PDB entry 9FE0 | X-ray diffraction, 2.20 A resolution | chains A and B of the 4 polymer chains in the assembly

== Chain A ==
Name: NADH-quinone oxidoreductase subunit E
Source organism: Aquifex aeolicus VF5
Notes: EC 7.1.1.-
Reference sequence: O66842 (NUOE_AQUAE); residue numbers follow UniProt; this construct covers 1-160
Chain sequence (160 residues; each row starts with the number of its first residue):
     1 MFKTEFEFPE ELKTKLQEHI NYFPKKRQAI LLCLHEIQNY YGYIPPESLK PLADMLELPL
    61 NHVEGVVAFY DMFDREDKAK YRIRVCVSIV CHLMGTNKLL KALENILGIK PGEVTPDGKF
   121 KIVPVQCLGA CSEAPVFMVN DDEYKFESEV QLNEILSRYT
Unresolved in the structure: 1-4
Ion coordination: 2Fe-2S cluster Fe: Cys86, Cys91, Cys127, Cys131
Small-molecule neighbours: 2Fe-2S cluster (FES): Cys86, Ser88, Ile89, Val90, Cys91, Cys127, Leu128, Gly129, Ala130, Cys131, Val136
UniProt features mapped onto this chain:
  - binding site ([2Fe-2S] cluster): Cys86, Cys91, Cys127, Cys131

== Chain B ==
Name: NADH-quinone oxidoreductase subunit F
Source organism: Aquifex aeolicus VF5
Reference sequence: O66841 (NUOF_AQUAE); residue numbers follow UniProt; this construct covers 1-426
Chain sequence (434 residues; each row starts with the number of its first residue):
     1 MRSYPAIPRI YAETTLNMLL KRAKKPRVHS IDEYLKDGGY QALEKALNMS PEEIIDWVDK
    61 STLRGGGGAG FPTGKKWKFA VQNPGPRYFI CNADESEPGT FKDRIIIERD PHLLIEGIII
   121 SSYAIGANEA YIYIRGEYPA GYYILRDAIE EAKKKGFLGK NILGSGFDLE IYVARGAGAY
   181 ICGEETALIE SLEGKRGHPR LKPPYPVQKG LWGKPTVVNN VETIANVPFI ISMGWEEYRY
   241 IGPSDYAGPK LFPVSGKVKK PGVYELPMNT TLREVIFKYA GGTLGNKKVK AVFSGALDCF
   301 SSEELDIPMD YSPLGFGGTG TVIVLTEEDD IVEAALKIAE FYEHETCGQC TPCRVGCYEQ
   361 ANLLEKIYKG EATEQDWEGF DFVNRNIQPT SICGLGAVAG RLIRQTLEKF PEEWEKYRKK
   421 SASLPLAGHH HHHH
Unresolved in the structure: 1-2, 419-434
Differences from the reference sequence: engineered mutation Gly66 (Arg in O66841); expression tag (427-434)
Ion coordination: Na+ site 1: Asp94, Ala179; Na+ site 2 near Glu108 (its only coordinating residue here); 4Fe-4S cluster Fe: Cys347, Cys350, Cys353, Cys393
Small-molecule neighbours:
  - FNR (1-deoxy-1-(7,8-dimethyl-2,4-dioxo-3,4-dihydro-2H-benzo[g]pteridin-1-id-10(5h)-yl)-5-O-phosphonato-D-ribitol): Gly65, Gly66, Gly67, Gly68, Phe71, Lys76, Asn92, Asp94, Glu95, Ser96, Tyr180, Ile181, Gly183, Glu184, Glu185, Val218, Asn219, Asn220, Thr223, Gly394, Leu395
  - NAD (nicotinamide-adenine-dinucleotide): Gly67, Gly68, Ala69, Phe71, Lys76, Phe79, Glu95, Ser96, Glu97, Thr100, Tyr180, Glu185, Lys202, Tyr205, Pro206, Val207, Val218, Leu297, Thr319
  - 4Fe-4S cluster (SF4): Ile181, Pro199, Thr346, Cys347, Gly348, Gln349, Cys350, Cys353, Ser391, Ile392, Cys393, Leu395, Gly396
UniProt features mapped onto this chain:
  - binding site (NAD(+)): Gly65, Gly67 to Gly74
  - binding site (FMN): Gly176 to Thr223
  - binding site ([4Fe-4S] cluster): Cys347, Cys350, Cys353, Cys393

== Interface between chain A and chain B ==
Residue-residue contacts - 97 pairs, chain A then chain B:
  Tyr22(A) with Arg146(B); Ile171(B); Tyr172(B); Val173(B), hydrogen bond (side chain-backbone)
  Phe23(A) with Tyr131(B), hydrophobic; Tyr172(B), hydrophobic; Val173(B); Ala174(B), hydrophobic
  Pro24(A) with Glu129(B); Tyr131(B); Tyr172(B)
  Lys25(A) with Trp212(B)
  Arg27(A) with Glu193(B); Gly194(B); Trp212(B)
  Gln28(A) with Tyr131(B); Leu192(B), hydrogen bond (side chain-backbone); Trp212(B)
  Ile30(A) with Gly194(B)
  Leu31(A) with Arg175(B); Ser191(B)
  Leu32(A) with Tyr142(B); Arg175(B)
  His35(A) with Arg175(B); Gly176(B), hydrogen bond (side chain-backbone); Ala177(B)
  His62(A) with Gly194(B)
  Gly65(A) with Arg196(B)
  Phe69(A) with Ala179(B), hydrophobic; Ile181(B), hydrophobic; Arg196(B); Gly197(B); His198(B)
  Tyr70(A) with Ala177(B); Cys182(B), hydrophobic; Ser191(B), hydrogen bond; Lys195(B), hydrogen bond (side chain-backbone); Arg196(B); Gly197(B)
  Asp71(A) with Ala177(B), hydrogen bond (backbone-backbone); Gly178(B)
  Met72(A) with Gly136(B); Glu137(B); Ala177(B), hydrogen bond (backbone-backbone); Gly178(B)
  Phe73(A) with Ala177(B), hydrophobic
  Val87(A) with Lys337(B)
  Ile89(A) with Pro98(B), hydrophobic; Phe293(B), hydrophobic; Ala334(B); Lys337(B)
  Val90(A) with Ser255(B); Gly256(B); Ile323(B), hydrophobic
  His92(A) with Glu333(B), salt bridge; Lys337(B)
  Leu93(A) with Lys257(B); Asp329(B)
  Met94(A) with Gly256(B); Lys257(B); Leu284(B), hydrophobic
  Gln126(A) with Phe341(B); His344(B); Glu345(B)
  Cys127(A) with Pro98(B), hydrophobic; Gly99(B); Arg135(B), hydrogen bond (backbone-side chain)
  Leu128(A) with Arg104(B); Arg135(B); Glu137(B); Tyr138(B)
  Gly129(A) with Thr100(B); Phe101(B); Arg104(B), hydrogen bond (backbone-side chain); Arg135(B); Tyr138(B)
  Ala130(A) with Arg104(B)
  Cys131(A) with Gly99(B), hydrogen bond (side chain-backbone); Phe101(B); Ser255(B)
  Ser132(A) with Ile10(B); Phe101(B); Pro261(B); Gly262(B)
  Glu133(A) with Pro8(B); Ile10(B)
  Met138(A) with Glu137(B); Pro139(B), hydrophobic
  Asp141(A) with Pro5(B); Pro139(B); Tyr143(B)
  Asp142(A) with Pro5(B); Ala6(B), hydrogen bond (side chain-backbone)
  Glu143(A) with Ala6(B), hydrogen bond (backbone-backbone); Ile7(B); Pro8(B); Arg104(B), salt bridge
Also at the interface, not in a pair above, chain A (38 interface residues in all): Val66, Ser88, Tyr144
Also at the interface, not in a pair above, chain B (66 interface residues in all): Arg9, Tyr11, Ser96, Glu97, Tyr133, Val254, Val324, Leu325, Ile338, Glu340, Cys347

== Overview ==
38 residues of chain A and 66 residues of chain B are in contact, with 12 hydrogen bonds and 2 salt bridges.
Among the polar pairs are His92(A)-Glu333(B), Glu143(A)-Arg104(B) and Tyr22(A)-Val173(B). Chain A binds 2Fe-2S
cluster.
Here chain A is NADH-quinone oxidoreductase subunit E and chain B is NADH-quinone oxidoreductase subunit F,
both from Aquifex aeolicus VF5. Entry 9FE0 (Crystal Structure of reduced NuoEF variant R66G(NuoF) from Aquifex
aeolicus bound to NAD+) was determined by X-ray diffraction together with 9FDJ, 9FDK, 9FDV, 9FE5, 9FE7, 9FE8
and 6 further entries from the same study.
